PDB entry 8EHQ | electron microscopy, 3.00 A resolution | chains C and D of the 9 polymer chains in the assembly

# Chain C
Molecule: DNA-directed RNA polymerase subunit beta
Organism: Mycobacterium tuberculosis H37Rv
Notes: EC 2.7.7.6
UniProt: P9WGY9 (RPOB_MYCTU); residue numbers follow UniProt; this construct covers 1-1178
Amino-acid sequence (1178 residues; row label = number of the first residue in the row):
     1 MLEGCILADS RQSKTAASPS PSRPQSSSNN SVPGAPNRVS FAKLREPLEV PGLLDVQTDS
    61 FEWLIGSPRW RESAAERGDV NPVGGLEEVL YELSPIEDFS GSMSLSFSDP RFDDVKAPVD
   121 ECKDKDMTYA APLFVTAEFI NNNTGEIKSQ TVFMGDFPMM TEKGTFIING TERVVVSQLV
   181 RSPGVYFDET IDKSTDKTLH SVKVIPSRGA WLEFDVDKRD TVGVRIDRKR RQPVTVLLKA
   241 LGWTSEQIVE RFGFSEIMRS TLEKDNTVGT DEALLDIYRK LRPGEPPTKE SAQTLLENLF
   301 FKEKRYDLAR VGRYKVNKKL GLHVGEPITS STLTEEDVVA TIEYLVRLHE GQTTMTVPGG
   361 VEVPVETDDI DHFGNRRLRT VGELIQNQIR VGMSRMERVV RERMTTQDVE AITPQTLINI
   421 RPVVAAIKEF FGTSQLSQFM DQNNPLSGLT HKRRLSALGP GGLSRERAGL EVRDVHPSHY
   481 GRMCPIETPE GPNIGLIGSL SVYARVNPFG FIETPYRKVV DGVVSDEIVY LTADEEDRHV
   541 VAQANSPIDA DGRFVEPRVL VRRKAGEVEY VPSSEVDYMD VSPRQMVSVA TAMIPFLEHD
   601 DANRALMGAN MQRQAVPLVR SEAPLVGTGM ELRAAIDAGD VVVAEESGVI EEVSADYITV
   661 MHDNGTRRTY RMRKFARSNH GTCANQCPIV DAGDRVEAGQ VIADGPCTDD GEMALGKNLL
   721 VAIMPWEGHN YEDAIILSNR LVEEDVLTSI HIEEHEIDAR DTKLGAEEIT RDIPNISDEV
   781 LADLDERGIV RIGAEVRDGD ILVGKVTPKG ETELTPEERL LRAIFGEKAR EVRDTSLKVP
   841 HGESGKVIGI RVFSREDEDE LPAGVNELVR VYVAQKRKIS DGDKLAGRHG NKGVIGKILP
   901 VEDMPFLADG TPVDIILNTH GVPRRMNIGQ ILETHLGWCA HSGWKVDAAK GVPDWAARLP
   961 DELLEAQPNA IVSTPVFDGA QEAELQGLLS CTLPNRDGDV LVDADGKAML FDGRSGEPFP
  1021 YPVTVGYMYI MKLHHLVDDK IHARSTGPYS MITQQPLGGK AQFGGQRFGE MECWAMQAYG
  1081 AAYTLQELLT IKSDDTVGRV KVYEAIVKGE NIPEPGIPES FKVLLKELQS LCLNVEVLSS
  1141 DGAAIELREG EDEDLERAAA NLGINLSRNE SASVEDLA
Not modelled in the structure: 1-29, 1152-1178

# Chain D
Molecule: DNA-directed RNA polymerase subunit beta'
Organism: Mycobacterium tuberculosis H37Rv
Notes: EC 2.7.7.6
UniProt: P9WGY7 (RPOC_MYCTU); numbering as in UniProt (aligned over 1-1316)
Amino-acid sequence (1316 residues; numbered 1 to 1316; the number before each row is that of its first residue):
     1 MLDVNFFDEL RIGLATAEDI RQWSYGEVKK PETINYRTLK PEKDGLFCEK IFGPTRDWEC
    61 YCGKYKRVRF KGIICERCGV EVTRAKVRRE RMGHIELAAP VTHIWYFKGV PSRLGYLLDL
   121 APKDLEKIIY FAAYVITSVD EEMRHNELST LEAEMAVERK AVEDQRDGEL EARAQKLEAD
   181 LAELEAEGAK ADARRKVRDG GEREMRQIRD RAQRELDRLE DIWSTFTKLA PKQLIVDENL
   241 YRELVDRYGE YFTGAMGAES IQKLIENFDI DAEAESLRDV IRNGKGQKKL RALKRLKVVA
   301 AFQQSGNSPM GMVLDAVPVI PPELRPMVQL DGGRFATSDL NDLYRRVINR NNRLKRLIDL
   361 GAPEIIVNNE KRMLQESVDA LFDNGRRGRP VTGPGNRPLK SLSDLLKGKQ GRFRQNLLGK
   421 RVDYSGRSVI VVGPQLKLHQ CGLPKLMALE LFKPFVMKRL VDLNHAQNIK SAKRMVERQR
   481 PQVWDVLEEV IAEHPVLLNR APTLHRLGIQ AFEPMLVEGK AIQLHPLVCE AFNADFDGDQ
   541 MAVHLPLSAE AQAEARILML SSNNILSPAS GRPLAMPRLD MVTGLYYLTT EVPGDTGEYQ
   601 PASGDHPETG VYSSPAEAIM AADRGVLSVR AKIKVRLTQL RPPVEIEAEL FGHSGWQPGD
   661 AWMAETTLGR VMFNELLPLG YPFVNKQMHK KVQAAIINDL AERYPMIVVA QTVDKLKDAG
   721 FYWATRSGVT VSMADVLVPP RKKEILDHYE ERADKVEKQF QRGALNHDER NEALVEIWKE
   781 ATDEVGQALR EHYPDDNPII TIVDSGATGN FTQTRTLAGM KGLVTNPKGE FIPRPVKSSF
   841 REGLTVLEYF INTHGARKGL ADTALRTADS GYLTRRLVDV SQDVIVREHD CQTERGIVVE
   901 LAERAPDGTL IRDPYIETSA YARTLGTDAV DEAGNVIVER GQDLGDPEID ALLAAGITQV
   961 KVRSVLTCAT STGVCATCYG RSMATGKLVD IGEAVGIVAA QSIGEPGTQL TMRTFHQGGV
  1021 GEDITGGLPR VQELFEARVP RGKAPIADVT GRVRLEDGER FYKITIVPDD GGEEVVYDKI
  1081 SKRQRLRVFK HEDGSERVLS DGDHVEVGQQ LMEGSADPHE VLRVQGPREV QIHLVREVQE
  1141 VYRAQGVSIH DKHIEVIVRQ MLRRVTIIDS GSTEFLPGSL IDRAEFEAEN RRVVAEGGEP
  1201 AAGRPVLMGI TKASLATDSW LSAASFQETT RVLTDAAINC RSDKLNGLKE NVIIGKLIPA
  1261 GTGINRYRNI AVQPTEEARA AAYTIPSYED QYYSPDFGAA TGAAVPLDDY GYSDYR
Not modelled in the structure: 1, 1015-1022, 1283-1316
Bound ions: Zn2+ site 1: Cys60, Cys62, Cys75, Cys78; Mg2+: Asp535, Asp537, Asp539 (shared with 1 residue of chain R); Zn2+ site 2: Cys891, Cys968, Cys975, Cys978
UniProt features mapped onto this chain:
  - binding site (Zn(2+)): Cys60, Cys62, Cys75, Cys78, Cys891, Cys968, Cys975, Cys978
  - binding site (Mg(2+)): Asp535, Asp537, Asp539

# How chain C and chain D interact
Contacting residue pairs (235; chain C residue first):
  Leu470(C) - Ala861(D)
  Leu470(C) - Asp862(D)
  Leu470(C) - Leu865(D)  hydrophobic
  Arg473(C) - Arg857(D)
  Asp474(C) - Lys858(D)
  Val475(C) - Pro827(D)
  Val475(C) - His854(D)  hydrogen bond (backbone-side chain)
  Val475(C) - Arg857(D)
  His476(C) - Phe850(D)
  Tyr480(C) - Val846(D)
  Tyr480(C) - Phe850(D)  hydrophobic
  Pro485(C) - Arg857(D)
  Ile486(C) - Tyr849(D)  hydrophobic
  Gly495(C) - Arg857(D)
  Gln543(C) - Thr845(D)
  Gln543(C) - Val846(D)
  Gln543(C) - Leu847(D)
  Asn545(C) - Thr845(D)
  Asn545(C) - Val846(D)
  Leu560(C) - Leu847(D)
  Arg562(C) - Leu847(D)
  Val568(C) - Leu847(D)  hydrophobic
  Tyr570(C) - Arg834(D)
  Pro583(C) - Val846(D)
  Met586(C) - Val846(D)
  Met586(C) - Phe850(D)  hydrophobic
  Leu597(C) - Tyr849(D)
  Glu598(C) - Phe840(D)
  Glu598(C) - Gly843(D)
  Glu598(C) - Leu844(D)  hydrogen bond (backbone-backbone)
  His599(C) - Phe840(D)
  His599(C) - Arg841(D)
  Asp600(C) - Phe840(D)
  Asp600(C) - Tyr849(D)  hydrogen bond (backbone-side chain)
  Asp601(C) - Phe840(D)
  Asp601(C) - Tyr849(D)
  Asn603(C) - Ala856(D)
  Asn603(C) - Leu860(D)
  Ile723(C) - Thr730(D)  hydrogen bond (backbone-side chain)
  Pro725(C) - Thr725(D)
  Glu727(C) - Thr725(D)
  Glu727(C) - Arg726(D)  salt bridge
  Gly728(C) - Pro434(D)
  Gly728(C) - Phe721(D)
  His729(C) - Val432(D)
  His729(C) - Pro434(D)
  Tyr731(C) - Phe536(D)
  Tyr731(C) - Arg578(D)
  Tyr731(C) - Asp580(D)
  Tyr731(C) - Phe721(D)  hydrophobic
  Glu732(C) - Asp535(D)
  Glu732(C) - Phe536(D)  hydrogen bond (backbone-backbone)
  Glu732(C) - Arg578(D)  salt bridge
  Glu732(C) - Leu579(D)
  Asp733(C) - Phe536(D)
  Arg760(C) - Gly332(D)
  Lys884(C) - Asp537(D)
  Lys892(C) - Asp537(D)
  Val894(C) - Phe536(D)
  Val894(C) - Gly538(D)
  Ile895(C) - Val431(D)
  Gly896(C) - Val431(D)
  Asn918(C) - Asp580(D)  hydrogen bond
  Thr919(C) - Val729(D)
  Thr919(C) - Val731(D)
  His920(C) - Leu579(D)
  His920(C) - Thr583(D)  hydrogen bond
  Arg924(C) - Gln813(D)
  Met926(C) - Gln813(D)
  Met926(C) - Phe840(D)  hydrophobic
  Ile928(C) - Val731(D)  hydrophobic
  Ile931(C) - Val731(D)
  Ile931(C) - Ser732(D)
  His935(C) - Met733(D)
  Phe977(C) - Thr845(D)
  Phe977(C) - Tyr849(D)  hydrophobic
  Glu982(C) - Met733(D)
  Glu982(C) - Arg841(D)
  Lys1007(C) - Thr730(D)
  Lys1007(C) - Ser732(D)  hydrogen bond
  Lys1007(C) - Asp735(D)  salt bridge
  Pro1020(C) - Arg726(D)
  Tyr1021(C) - Tyr587(D)
  Tyr1021(C) - Ser727(D)
  Tyr1021(C) - Gly728(D)
  Thr1024(C) - Thr730(D)  hydrogen bond
  Thr1024(C) - Val731(D)  hydrogen bond (side chain-backbone)
  Val1037(C) - Lys520(D)
  Asp1038(C) - Lys520(D)  salt bridge
  Lys1040(C) - Arg427(D)
  Lys1040(C) - Ser428(D)
  Lys1040(C) - Val429(D)
  Lys1040(C) - Gln540(D)
  Ile1041(C) - Arg427(D)
  Ile1041(C) - Ser428(D)
  Ile1041(C) - Lys520(D)
  His1042(C) - Gly426(D)
  His1042(C) - Arg427(D)  hydrogen bond (backbone-backbone)
  His1042(C) - Met447(D)
  Ala1043(C) - Ser425(D)
  Ala1043(C) - Met447(D)  hydrophobic
  Ala1043(C) - Glu450(D)
  Ala1043(C) - Leu451(D)  hydrophobic
  Arg1044(C) - Asp423(D)  salt bridge
  Arg1044(C) - Tyr424(D)  hydrogen bond (backbone-backbone)
  Arg1044(C) - Ser425(D)  hydrogen bond (backbone-backbone)
  Arg1044(C) - Glu450(D)
  Ser1045(C) - Asp423(D)
  Ser1045(C) - Tyr424(D)
  Ser1045(C) - Glu450(D)
  Tyr1049(C) - Asp423(D)  hydrogen bond
  Met1051(C) - Arg89(D)  hydrogen bond (backbone-side chain)
  Ile1052(C) - Arg89(D)  hydrogen bond (backbone-side chain)
  Gln1055(C) - Asn416(D)  hydrogen bond (side chain-backbone)
  Gln1055(C) - Lys420(D)
  Gln1055(C) - Arg421(D)
  Pro1056(C) - Arg421(D)
  Pro1056(C) - Asp423(D)
  Leu1057(C) - Arg421(D)
  Gly1058(C) - Arg421(D)
  Phe1063(C) - Glu450(D)
  Gly1065(C) - Arg421(D)  hydrogen bond (backbone-side chain)
  Gly1065(C) - Val422(D)
  Gln1066(C) - Arg421(D)
  Gln1066(C) - Val422(D)  hydrogen bond (backbone-backbone)
  Gln1066(C) - Ser425(D)
  Gln1066(C) - Gly426(D)
  Gln1066(C) - Arg427(D)
  Arg1067(C) - Gln415(D)  hydrogen bond (side chain-backbone)
  Arg1067(C) - Gly419(D)  hydrogen bond (side chain-backbone)
  Arg1067(C) - Lys420(D)
  Arg1067(C) - Arg421(D)
  Phe1068(C) - Gly419(D)
  Phe1068(C) - Lys420(D)  hydrogen bond (backbone-backbone)
  Glu1070(C) - Leu418(D)
  Met1071(C) - Thr503(D)
  Glu1072(C) - Asn499(D)
  Glu1072(C) - Thr503(D)
  Glu1072(C) - Ile509(D)
  Cys1073(C) - Leu418(D)
  Trp1074(C) - Val878(D)
  Trp1074(C) - Ile997(D)
  Trp1074(C) - Gln1001(D)
  Ala1075(C) - Gln1001(D)
  Met1076(C) - Met559(D)  hydrophobic
  Gln1077(C) - Gln882(D)
  Gln1077(C) - Ala994(D)
  Gln1077(C) - Ile997(D)
  Gln1077(C) - Leu1248(D)
  Gln1077(C) - Val1252(D)
  Ala1078(C) - Arg506(D)
  Tyr1079(C) - Arg506(D)
  Tyr1079(C) - Leu507(D)
  Tyr1079(C) - Ile509(D)  hydrogen bond (side chain-backbone)
  Tyr1079(C) - Leu558(D)
  Tyr1079(C) - Met559(D)  hydrophobic
  Tyr1079(C) - Asn564(D)  hydrogen bond
  Gly1080(C) - Gly1261(D)
  Gly1080(C) - Thr1262(D)  hydrogen bond (backbone-side chain)
  Ala1081(C) - Glu554(D)
  Ala1082(C) - Glu554(D)
  Ala1082(C) - Leu1257(D)
  Ala1082(C) - Ile1258(D)  hydrophobic
  Ala1082(C) - Thr1262(D)
  Ala1082(C) - Gly1263(D)
  Tyr1083(C) - Glu550(D)
  Tyr1083(C) - Glu554(D)  hydrogen bond (backbone-side chain)
  Tyr1083(C) - Arg1268(D)
  Thr1084(C) - Ala551(D)
  Thr1084(C) - Glu554(D)  hydrogen bond
  Glu1087(C) - Pro546(D)
  Glu1087(C) - Leu547(D)
  Glu1087(C) - Ser548(D)  hydrogen bond
  Glu1087(C) - Ala551(D)
  Leu1088(C) - Val422(D)
  Leu1089(C) - Lys420(D)
  Leu1089(C) - Val1252(D)  hydrophobic
  Lys1092(C) - Val422(D)
  Lys1092(C) - Asp423(D)  hydrogen bond (backbone-backbone)
  Lys1092(C) - Leu545(D)  hydrogen bond (side chain-backbone)
  Ser1093(C) - Lys420(D)
  Ser1093(C) - Arg421(D)  hydrogen bond (side chain-backbone)
  Asp1094(C) - Lys420(D)
  Tyr1103(C) - Met457(D)
  Ile1106(C) - Pro454(D)  hydrophobic
  Ile1106(C) - Lys458(D)
  Val1107(C) - Lys458(D)
  Val1107(C) - Ile469(D)  hydrophobic
  Gly1109(C) - Lys458(D)
  Gly1116(C) - Val4(D)
  Ile1117(C) - Phe7(D)  hydrophobic
  Pro1118(C) - Ile1254(D)
  Glu1119(C) - Arg89(D)  salt bridge
  Ser1120(C) - Asn416(D)
  Ser1120(C) - Leu417(D)
  Phe1121(C) - Leu10(D)  hydrophobic
  Phe1121(C) - Ile1254(D)  hydrophobic
  Leu1124(C) - Leu417(D)  hydrophobic
  Lys1126(C) - Glu90(D)  hydrogen bond (side chain-backbone)
  Glu1127(C) - Leu402(D)
  Glu1127(C) - Leu405(D)
  Leu1128(C) - Leu406(D)  hydrophobic
  Leu1128(C) - Leu1233(D)  hydrophobic
  Gln1129(C) - Trp23(D)
  Ser1130(C) - Ile320(D)
  Ser1130(C) - Phe382(D)
  Ser1130(C) - Leu402(D)
  Leu1131(C) - His103(D)  hydrogen bond (backbone-side chain)
  Leu1131(C) - Leu406(D)  hydrophobic
  Cys1132(C) - Ala15(D)
  Cys1132(C) - Leu314(D)  hydrophobic
  Leu1133(C) - Gly13(D)
  Leu1133(C) - Trp23(D)
  Leu1133(C) - Ala1237(D)  hydrophobic
  Asn1134(C) - Arg11(D)
  Asn1134(C) - Ile12(D)
  Asn1134(C) - Gly13(D)  hydrogen bond (backbone-backbone)
  Asn1134(C) - Leu14(D)
  Asn1134(C) - Asp19(D)
  Asn1134(C) - Trp23(D)
  Val1135(C) - Leu10(D)  hydrophobic
  Val1135(C) - Arg11(D)
  Glu1136(C) - Leu10(D)
  Glu1136(C) - Arg11(D)  salt bridge
  Val1137(C) - Glu9(D)
  Val1137(C) - Leu10(D)  hydrophobic
  Leu1138(C) - Asp8(D)  hydrogen bond (backbone-backbone)
  Leu1138(C) - Glu9(D)  hydrogen bond (backbone-backbone)
  Leu1138(C) - Arg11(D)
  Ser1139(C) - Asp8(D)
  Ser1140(C) - Asp8(D)
  Ile1145(C) - Phe7(D)  hydrophobic
  Leu1147(C) - Leu2(D)  hydrophobic
  Leu1147(C) - Phe7(D)  hydrophobic
  Arg1148(C) - Glu90(D)
Also at the interface, not in a pair above, chain C (158 interface residues in all): Pro477, Thr488, Ile494, Ala544, Val561, Ala602, Ala605, Leu606, Met724, Trp726, Ala734, Asp798, Gly882, Gly893, Pro923, Leu932, Leu985, Gln986, Leu989, Asp1005, Asp1012, Phe1019, Pro1022, Val1023, Thr1046, Thr1053, Gln1054, Gly1069, Leu1085, Gln1086, Thr1090, Val1102, Ile1112, Glu1114, Lys1122, Val1123, Glu1149
Also at the interface, not in a pair above, chain D (166 interface residues in all): Asp3, Asn5, Phe6, Ile20, Tyr25, Met92, Trp105, Tyr106, Pro318, Pro321, Leu324, Pro326, Ser403, Arg412, Phe413, Arg414, Ile430, Pro444, Phe455, Lys473, Arg478, Leu504, His505, Gln510, Pro526, Ala542, His544, Met581, Ala724, Ala734, Ile802, Thr808, Thr816, Leu817, Glu842, Ile851, Asn852, Thr853, Arg875, Val998, Trp1220, Ile1253, Gly1255, Lys1256, Ala1260

# Overview
Chain C and chain D form an interface of 158 and 166 residues respectively, with 36 hydrogen bonds and 7 salt
bridges. Polar contacts include Glu727(C)-Arg726(D), Glu732(C)-Arg578(D) and Lys1007(C)-Asp735(D). UniProt
lists 8 Zn2+-binding residues and 3 Mg2+-binding residues on chain D.
Chain C is DNA-directed RNA polymerase subunit beta and chain D is DNA-directed RNA polymerase subunit beta',
both from Mycobacterium tuberculosis H37Rv; the structure, Mycobacterium tuberculosis paused transcription
complex with Bacillus subtilis NusG, was determined by electron microscopy, deposited together with 8EJ3,
8EOE, 8EOF, 8EOS, 8EOT and 8EXY.
